PDB entry 7QV0 | X-ray diffraction, 2.49 A resolution | chains B and C of the 6 polymer chains in the assembly

# Chain B (and C)
Protein: Beta-hydroxyacyl-(Acyl-carrier-protein) dehydratase
From: Candidatus Scalindua brodae
Notes: chain C of this document is another copy of the same molecule, construct and numbering; everything in this record applies to it too
UniProt: A0A0B0EHL2 (A0A0B0EHL2_9BACT); residue numbers follow UniProt; this construct covers 3-145
Amino-acid sequence (144 residues; each row starts with the number of its first residue):
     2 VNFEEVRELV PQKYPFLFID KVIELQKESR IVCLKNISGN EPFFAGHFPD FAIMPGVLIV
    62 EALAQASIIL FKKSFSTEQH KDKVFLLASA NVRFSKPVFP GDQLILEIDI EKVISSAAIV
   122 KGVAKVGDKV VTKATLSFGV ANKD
Disordered / not traced: 79-83, 142-145 (chain C: 2-3, 78-83, 144-145)
Construct notes: expression tag (2)
Ligand contacts:
  - GC5 (S-[2-[3-[[(2R)-3,3-dimethyl-2-oxidanyl-4-phosphonooxy-butanoyl]amino]propanoylamino]ethyl] (Z)-hex-2-enethioate), molecule 1: His48, Phe49, Ile54, Met55, Pro56, Gly57, Arg94, Phe95, Ser96, Lys97, Pro98
  - GC5, molecule 2: Leu87, Leu88, Ala89, Gly140

# Interface between chain B and chain C
Contacting residue pairs (42):
  Pro12(B) - Gly47(C)
  Pro12(B) - His48(C)
  Gln13(B) - Gly47(C)
  Gln13(B) - His48(C)
  Lys14(B) - Gly47(C)  hydrogen bond (backbone-backbone)
  Pro16(B) - Pro43(C)
  Pro16(B) - Gly47(C)
  Phe17(B) - Gly47(C)
  Phe17(B) - His48(C)
  Phe17(B) - Pro56(C)  hydrophobic
  Pro43(B) - Pro16(C)
  Gly47(B) - Gln13(C)
  Gly47(B) - Lys14(C)  hydrogen bond (backbone-backbone)
  Gly47(B) - Pro16(C)
  His48(B) - Gln13(C)  hydrogen bond
  His48(B) - Phe17(C)
  His48(B) - Glu62(C)
  Phe49(B) - Pro12(C)  hydrogen bond (backbone-backbone)
  Pro50(B) - Lys14(C)
  Pro56(B) - Phe17(C)  hydrophobic
  Val58(B) - Phe17(C)  hydrophobic
  Val58(B) - Val58(C)
  Val58(B) - Glu62(C)
  Glu62(B) - His48(C)  salt bridge
  Glu62(B) - Val58(C)
  Leu88(B) - Phe95(C)
  Ala89(B) - Arg94(C)
  Ala89(B) - Phe95(C)  hydrogen bond (backbone-backbone)
  Ser90(B) - Val93(C)
  Ser90(B) - Arg94(C)
  Ser90(B) - Phe95(C)
  Ala91(B) - Ala91(C)
  Ala91(B) - Asn92(C)
  Ala91(B) - Val93(C)  hydrogen bond (backbone-backbone)
  Asn92(B) - Ala91(C)
  Asn92(B) - Asn92(C)
  Val93(B) - Ser90(C)  hydrogen bond (backbone-side chain)
  Val93(B) - Ala91(C)  hydrogen bond (backbone-backbone)
  Arg94(B) - Ala89(C)  hydrogen bond (side chain-backbone)
  Arg94(B) - Ser90(C)
  Phe95(B) - Leu88(C)
  Phe95(B) - Ala89(C)  hydrogen bond (backbone-backbone)
Also at the interface, not in a pair above, chain B (24 interface residues in all): Phe44, Leu59, Leu87
Also at the interface, not in a pair above, chain C (23 interface residues in all): Phe44, Phe49, Pro50, Ile54

# In short
The interface between chain B and chain C involves 24 residues on one side and 23 on the other; the contacts
include 10 hydrogen bonds and 1 salt bridge. Polar contacts include Glu62(B)-His48(C), His48(B)-Gln13(C) and
Val93(B)-Ser90(C). Chain B binds compound GC5.
Chain B and chain C are both Beta-hydroxyacyl-(Acyl-carrier-protein) dehydratase (Candidatus Scalindua
brodae); the structure, Covalent complex between Scalindua brodae amxFabZ and amxACP, was determined by X-ray
diffraction (same publication as 8AYB, 8AYC, 8AYD and 8AYI).
